Entry 5VOX (electron microscopy, 6.80 A resolution (low resolution: residue-level contacts below are approximate; hydrogen-bond / salt-bridge calls are withheld)); this record covers chains X and Y of the 33 polymer chains in the assembly.

Chain X (and Y):
Name: V-type proton ATPase subunit c
From: Saccharomyces cerevisiae (strain ATCC 204508 / S288c)
Notes: chain Y of this document is another copy of the same molecule, construct and numbering; everything in this record applies to it too
UniProt: P25515 (VATL1_YEAST); residue numbers follow UniProt; this construct covers 1-160
Chain sequence (160 residues; row label = number of the first residue in the row):
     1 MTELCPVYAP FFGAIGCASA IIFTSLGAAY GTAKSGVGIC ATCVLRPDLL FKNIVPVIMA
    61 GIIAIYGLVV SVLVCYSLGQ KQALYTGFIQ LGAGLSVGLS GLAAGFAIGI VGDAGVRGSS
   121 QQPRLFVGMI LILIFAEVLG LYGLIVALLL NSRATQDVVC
Unresolved in the structure: 1-8, 159-160

How chain X and chain Y interact:
Residue-residue contacts (7; chain X residue first):
  Leu-84(X) with Pro-10(Y)
  Tyr-85(X) with Pro-10(Y)
  Gly-92(X) with Ala-14(Y); Ala-18(Y)
  Ser-96(X) with Ala-18(Y)
  Arg-153(X) with Gly-79(Y); Gln-80(Y)
Also at the interface, not in a pair above, chain X (10 interface residues in all): Phe-88, Ala-107, Ala-114, Gly-118, Ala-154
Also at the interface, not in a pair above, chain Y (9 interface residues in all): Ile-22, Ala-29, Ala-33, Cys-40

Overview:
The interface between chain X and chain Y involves 10 residues on one side and 9 on the other.
Both chains are V-type proton ATPase subunit c (Saccharomyces cerevisiae (strain ATCC 204508 / S288c)). Entry
5VOX (Yeast V-ATPase in complex with Legionella pneumophila effector SidK (rotational state 1)) was determined
by electron microscopy (same publication as 5VOZ, 5VOY, 5UF5 and 5UFK).
